Entry 8W9C (electron microscopy, 3.30 A resolution); this record covers chains D and F of the 6 polymer chains in the assembly.

Chain D:
Name: Chromatin modification-related protein EAF3
From: Saccharomyces cerevisiae
Reference sequence: Q12432 (EAF3_YEAST); numbering as in UniProt (aligned over 1-401)
Amino-acid sequence (401 residues; each row starts with the number of its first residue):
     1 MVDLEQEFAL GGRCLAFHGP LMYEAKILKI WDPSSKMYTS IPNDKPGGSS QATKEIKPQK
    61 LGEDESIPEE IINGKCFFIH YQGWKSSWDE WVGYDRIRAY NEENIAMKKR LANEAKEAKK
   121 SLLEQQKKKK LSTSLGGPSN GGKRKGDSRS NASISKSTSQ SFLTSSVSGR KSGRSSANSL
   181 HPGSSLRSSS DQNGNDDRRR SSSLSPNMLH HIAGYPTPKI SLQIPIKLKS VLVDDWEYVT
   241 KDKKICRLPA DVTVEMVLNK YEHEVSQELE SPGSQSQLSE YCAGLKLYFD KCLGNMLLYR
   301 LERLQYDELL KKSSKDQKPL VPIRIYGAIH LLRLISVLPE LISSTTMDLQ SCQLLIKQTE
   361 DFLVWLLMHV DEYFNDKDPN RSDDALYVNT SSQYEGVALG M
Disordered / not traced: 1-216
Swiss-Prot annotation at these positions:
  - modified residue: Ser201 (Phosphoserine)

Chain F:
Name: Transcriptional regulatory protein RCO1
From: Saccharomyces cerevisiae
Reference sequence: Q04779 (RCO1_YEAST); numbering as in UniProt (aligned over 1-684)
Amino-acid sequence (684 residues; row label = number of the first residue in the row):
     1 MDTSKKDTTR SPSHSNSSSP SSSSLSSSSS KEKKRPKRLS SQNVNYDLKR RKIITSEGIE
    61 RSFKNEHSNL AVEDNIPEEE PKELLEKDSK GNIIKLNEPS TISEDSKVSV TGLPLNKGPS
   121 EKIKRESLWN YRKNLGGQSN NSEMTLVPSK RFTQVPKNFQ DLNRNDLKTF LTENMTEESN
   181 IRSTIGWNGD IINRTRDREP ESDRDNKKLS NIRTKIILST NATYDSKSKL FGQNSIKSTS
   241 NASEKIFRDK NNSTIDFENE DFCSACNQSG SFLCCDTCPK SFHFLCLDPP IDPNNLPKGD
   301 WHCNECKFKI FINNSMATLK KIESNFIKQN NNVKIFAKLL FNIDSHNPKQ FQLPNYIKET
   361 FPAVKTGSRG QYSDENDKIP LTDRQLFNTS YGQSITKLDS YNPDTHIDSN SGKFLICYKC
   421 NQTRLGSWSH PENSRLIMTC DYCQTPWHLD CVPRASFKNL GSKWKCPLHS PTKVYKKIHH
   481 CQEDNSVNYK VWKKQRLINK KNQLYYEPLQ KIGYQNNGNI QIIPTTSHTD YDFNQDFKIT
   541 QIDENSIKYD FFDKIYKSKM VQKRKLFQFQ ESLIDKLVSN GSQNGNSEDN MVKDIASLIY
   601 FQVSNNDKSS NNKSASKSNN LRKLWDLKEL TNVVVPNELD SIQFNDFSSD EIKHLLYLKK
   661 IIESKPKEEL LKFLNIENPE NQSE
Disordered / not traced: 1-254, 376-542, 578-684
Bound ions: Zn2+ site 1: Cys275, Cys306; Zn2+ site 2: His283, Cys286
Swiss-Prot annotation at these positions:
  - zinc finger: Glu260 to Lys309 (PHD-type 1), Phe414 to Thr472 (PHD-type 2)
  - modified residue: Met1 (N-acetylmethionine), Ser68 (Phosphoserine), Ser683 (Phosphoserine)

Chain D / chain F interface:
Pairs across the interface (73):
  Ile226(D) - Thr360(F)
  Ile226(D) - Phe361(F)  hydrophobic
  Lys229(D) - Tyr356(F)  hydrogen bond (side chain-backbone)
  Lys229(D) - Ile357(F)  hydrogen bond (side chain-backbone)
  Lys229(D) - Thr360(F)
  Ser230(D) - Phe361(F)
  Leu232(D) - Leu353(F)  hydrophobic
  Val233(D) - Val364(F)  hydrophobic
  Trp236(D) - Gln352(F)
  Trp236(D) - Leu353(F)  hydrophobic
  Trp236(D) - Tyr372(F)
  Glu237(D) - Val364(F)
  Glu237(D) - Asp374(F)
  Thr240(D) - Gln371(F)  hydrogen bond (backbone-side chain)
  Thr240(D) - Tyr372(F)
  Lys241(D) - Tyr372(F)
  Lys241(D) - Ser373(F)
  Lys243(D) - Gln371(F)
  Gln267(D) - Tyr556(F)
  Gln267(D) - Lys559(F)
  Glu268(D) - Tyr556(F)
  Glu268(D) - Lys559(F)  salt bridge
  Leu269(D) - Tyr556(F)
  Glu270(D) - Asp553(F)
  Glu270(D) - Tyr556(F)  hydrogen bond
  Pro272(D) - Asp550(F)
  Pro272(D) - Asp553(F)
  Gln275(D) - Phe552(F)
  Ser276(D) - Tyr549(F)
  Ser279(D) - Tyr549(F)  hydrogen bond
  Glu280(D) - Asn332(F)
  Glu280(D) - Val333(F)
  Glu280(D) - Lys334(F)  hydrogen bond (side chain-backbone)
  Glu280(D) - Ile335(F)
  Tyr281(D) - Ile335(F)  hydrophobic
  Tyr281(D) - Phe336(F)  hydrophobic
  Ala283(D) - Val333(F)
  Gly284(D) - Val333(F)
  Gly284(D) - Phe336(F)
  Leu285(D) - Phe336(F)
  Tyr288(D) - Phe336(F)  hydrophobic
  Tyr288(D) - Leu339(F)
  Tyr288(D) - Leu340(F)  hydrophobic
  Tyr288(D) - Ile343(F)
  Cys292(D) - Ile343(F)  hydrophobic
  Gly294(D) - Asp288(F)
  Asn295(D) - Ile343(F)
  Asn295(D) - Pro348(F)
  Asn295(D) - Lys349(F)  hydrogen bond (backbone-backbone)
  Met296(D) - Lys349(F)
  Met296(D) - Phe351(F)
  Leu297(D) - Phe351(F)
  Leu298(D) - Phe351(F)  hydrogen bond (backbone-backbone)
  Tyr299(D) - Gln350(F)
  Tyr299(D) - Phe351(F)
  Tyr299(D) - Leu353(F)
  Arg300(D) - Cys266(F)
  Arg300(D) - His283(F)
  Arg300(D) - Gln350(F)
  Arg303(D) - Cys286(F)  hydrogen bond
  Tyr306(D) - Asp288(F)  hydrogen bond
  Tyr306(D) - Pro290(F)
  Asp307(D) - Leu285(F)
  Asp307(D) - Pro290(F)
  Arg333(D) - Phe351(F)
  Val337(D) - Phe351(F)  hydrophobic
  Leu341(D) - Leu339(F)
  Ile342(D) - Leu339(F)  hydrophobic
  Thr345(D) - Leu339(F)
  Thr345(D) - Asn342(F)
  Thr346(D) - Lys338(F)  hydrogen bond
  Met347(D) - Ile335(F)
  Leu355(D) - Ile335(F)  hydrophobic
Interface residues without a listed pair, chain D (52 interface residues in all): Ser266, Ser271, Gln277, Leu304, Ser336, Leu338, Ser344, Leu354, Leu399
Interface residues without a listed pair, chain F (40 interface residues in all): Arg369, Gly370, Lys557

Overview:
52 residues of chain D and 40 residues of chain F are in contact, with 11 hydrogen bonds and 1 salt bridge.
Polar pairs include Glu268(D)-Lys559(F), Lys229(D)-Tyr356(F) and Lys229(D)-Ile357(F). Cys275(F) and Cys306(F)
coordinate Zn2+ site 1.
Here chain D is Chromatin modification-related protein EAF3 and chain F is Transcriptional regulatory protein
RCO1, both from Saccharomyces cerevisiae. Entry 8W9C (Cryo-EM structure of the Rpd3S complex from budding
yeast) was determined by electron microscopy together with 8W9D, 8W9E and 8W9F from the same study.
